Entry 1QVF (X-ray diffraction, 3.10 A resolution); this record covers chains 0 and A of the 31 polymer chains in the assembly.

# Chain 0
Molecule: 23S ribosomal RNA
Source organism: Haloarcula marismortui
Sequence (2922 nucleotides; row label = number of the first residue in the row):
     2 UUGGCUACUA UGCCAGCUGG UGGAUUGCUC GGCUCAGGCG CUGAUGAAGG ACGUGCCAAG
    62 CUGCGAUAAG CCAUGGGGAG CCGCACGGAG GCGAAGAACC AUGGAUUUCC GAAUGAGAAU
   122 CUCUCUAACA AUUGCUUCGC GCAAUGAGGA ACCCCGAGAA CUGAAACAUC UCAGUAUCGG
   182 GAGGAACAGA AAACGCAAUG UGAUGUCGUU AGUAACCGCG AGUGAACGCG AUACAGCCCA
   242 AACCGAAGCC CUCACGGGCA AUGUGGUGUC AGGGCUACCU CUCAUCAGCC GACCGUCUCG
   302 ACGAAGUCUC UUGGAACAGA GCGUGAUACA GGGUGACAAC CCCGUACUCG AGACCAGUAC
   362 GACGUGCGGU AGUGCCAGAG UAGCGGGGGU UGGAUAUCCC UCGCGAAUAA CGCAGGCAUC
   422 GACUGCGAAG GCUAAACACA ACCUGAGACC GAUAGUGAAC AAGUAGUGUG AACGAACGCU
   482 GCAAAGUACC CUCAGAAGGG AGGCGAAAUA GAGCAUGAAA UCAGUUGGCG AUCGAGCGAC
   542 AGGGCAUACA AGGUCCCUCG ACGAAUGACC GACGCGCGAG CGUCCAGUAA GACUCACGGG
   602 AAGCCGAUGU UCUGUCGUAC GUUUUGAAAA ACGAGCCAGG GAGUGUGUCU GCAUGGCAAG
   662 UCUAACCGGA GUAUCCGGGG AGGCACAGGG AAACCGACAU GGCCGCAGGG CUUUGCCCGA
   722 GGGCCGCCGU CUUCAAGGGC GGGGAGCCAU GUGGACACGA CCCGAAUCCG GACGAUCUAC
   782 GCAUGGACAA GAUGAAGCGU GCCGAAAGGC ACGUGGAAGU CUGUUAGAGU UGGUGUCCUA
   842 CAAUACCCUC UCGUGAUCUA UGUGUAGGGG UGAAAGGCCC AUCGAGUCCG GCAACAGCUG
   902 GUUCCAAUCG AAACAUGUCG AAGCAUGACC UCCGCCGAGG UAGUCUGUGA GGUAGAGCGA
   962 CCGAUUGGUG UGUCCGCCUC CGAGAGGAGU CGGCACACCU GUCAAACUCC AAACUUACAG
  1022 ACGCCGUUUG ACGCGGGGAU UCCGGUGCGC GGGGUAAGCC UGUGUACCAG GAGGGGAACA
  1082 ACCCAGAGAU AGGUUAAGGU CCCCAAGUGU GGAUUAAGUG UAAUCCUCUG AAGGUGGUCU
  1142 CGAGCCCUAG ACAGCCGGGA GGUGAGCUUA GAAGCAGCUA CCCUCUAAGA AAAGCGUAAC
  1202 AGCUUACCGG CCGAGGUUUG AGGCGCCCAA AAUGAUCGGG ACUCAAAUCC ACCACCGAGA
  1262 CCUGUCCGUA CCACUCAUAC UGGUAAUCGA GUAGAUUGGC GCUCUAAUUG GAUGGAAGUA
  1322 GGGGUGAAAA CUCCUAUGGA CCGAUUAGUG ACGAAAAUCC UGGCCAUAGU AGCAGCGAUA
  1382 GUCGGGUGAG AACCCCGACG GCCUAAUGGA UAAGGGUUCC UCAGCACUGC UGAUCAGCUG
  1442 AGGGUUAGCC GGUCCUAAGU CAUACCGCAA CUCGACUAUG ACGAAAUGGG AAACGGGUUA
  1502 AUAUUCCCGU GCCACUAUGC AGUGAAAGUU GACGCCCUGG GGUCGAUCAC GCUGGGCAUU
  1562 CGCCCAGUCG AACCGUCCAA CUCCGUGGAA GCCGUAAUGG CAGGAAGCGG ACGAACGGCG
  1622 GCAUAGGGAA ACGUGAUUCA ACCUGGGGCC CAUGAAAAGA CGAGCAUAGU GUCCGUACCG
  1682 AGAACCGACA CAGGUGUCCA UGGCGGCGAA AGCCAAGGCC UGUCGGGAGC AACCAACGUU
  1742 AGGGAAUUCG GCAAGUUAGU CCCGUACCUU CGGAAGAAGG GAUGCCUGCU CCGGAACGGA
  1802 GCAGGUCGCA GUGACUCGGA AGCUCGGACU GUCUAGUAAC AACAUAGGUG ACCGCAAAUC
  1862 CGCAAGGACU CGUACGGUCA CUGAAUCCUG CCCAGUGCAG GUAUCUGAAC ACCUCGUACA
  1922 AGAGGACGAA GGACCUGUCA ACGGCGGGGG UAACUAUGAC CCUCUUAAGG UAGCGUAGUA
  1982 CCUUGCCGCA UCAGUAGCGG CUUGCAUGAA UGGAUUAACC AGAGCUUCAC UGUCCCAACG
  2042 UUGGGCCCGG UGAACUGUAC AUUCCAGUGC GGAGUCUGGA GACACCCAGG GGGAAGCGAA
  2102 GACCCUAUGG AGCUUUACUG CAGGCUGUCG CUGAGACGUG GUCGCCGAUG UGCAGCAUAG
  2162 GUAGGAGACA CUACACAGGU ACCCGCGCUA GCGGGCCACC GAGUCAACAG UGAAAUACUA
  2222 CCCGUCGGUG ACUGCGACUC UCACUCCGGG AGGAGGACAC CGAUAGCCGG GCAGUUUGAC
  2282 UGGGGCGGUA CGCGCUCGAA AAGAUAUCGA GCGCGCCCUA UGGCUAUCUC AGCCGGGACA
  2342 GAGACCCGGC GAAGAGUGCA AGAGCAAAAG AUAGCUUGAC AGUGUUCUUC CCAACGAGGA
  2402 ACGCUGACGC GAAAGCGUGG UCUAGCGAAC CAAUUAGCCU GCUUGAUGCG GGCAAUUGAU
  2462 GACAGAAAAG CUACCCUAGG GAUAACAGAG UCGUCACUCG CAAGAGCACA UAUCGACCGA
  2522 GUGGCUUGCU ACCUCGAUGU CGGUUCCCUC CAUCCUGCCC GUGCAGAAGC GGGCAAGGGU
  2582 GAGGUUGUUC GCCUAUUAAA GGAGGUCGUG AGCUGGGUUU AGACCGUCGU GAGACAGGUC
  2642 GGCUGCUAUC UACUGGGUGU GUAAUGGUGU CUGACAAGAA CGACCGUAUA GUACGAGAGG
  2702 AACUACGGUU GGUGGCCACU GGUGUACCGG UUGUUCGAGA GAGCACGUGC CGGGUAGCCA
  2762 CGCCACACGG GGUAAGAGCU GAACGCAUCU AAGCUCGAAA CCCACUUGGA AAAGAGACAC
  2822 CGCCGAGGUC CCGCGUACAA GACGCGGUCG AUAGACUCGG GGUGUGCGCG UCGAGGUAAC
  2882 GAGACGUUAA GCCCACGAGC ACUAACAGAC CAAAGCCAUC AU
Unresolved in the structure: 2-9, 126-127, 715, 971-998, 1560, 1952-1963, 2137-2236, 2339-2343, 2665-2666, 2915-2923
Metal / ion sites: Mg2+ site 1 near G28 (its only coordinating residue here); Na+ site 1: C40, G41; Na+ site 2: G56, A59, G61; Na+ site 3 near U108 (its only coordinating residue here); Mg2+ site 2 near U115 (its only coordinating residue here); Na+ site 4: C141, G142; Na+ site 5 near U146 (its only coordinating residue here); Mg2+ site 3: C162, U2276; K+ site 1: C162, U163, U172; Mg2+ site 4: A165, A167, C168; Na+ site 6: A165, A166, A167; Mg2+ site 5: A166, G219; 63 more Na+ sites not listed; 98 more Mg2+ sites not listed; 1 more K+ sites not listed

# Chain A
Name: 50S ribosomal protein L2P
Source organism: Haloarcula marismortui
Reference sequence: P20276 (RL2_HALMA); numbering as in UniProt (aligned over 1-239)
Chain sequence (239 residues; each row starts with the number of its first residue):
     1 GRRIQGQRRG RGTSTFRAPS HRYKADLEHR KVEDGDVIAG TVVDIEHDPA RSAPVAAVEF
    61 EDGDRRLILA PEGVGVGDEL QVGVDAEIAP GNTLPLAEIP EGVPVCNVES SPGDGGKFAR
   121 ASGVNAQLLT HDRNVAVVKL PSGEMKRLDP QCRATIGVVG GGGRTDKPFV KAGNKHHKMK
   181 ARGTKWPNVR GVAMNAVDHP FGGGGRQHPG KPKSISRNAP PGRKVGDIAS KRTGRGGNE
Unresolved in the structure: 238-239
Metal / ion sites: Mg2+ site 1: Asp-26 (shared with G1873(0) of chain 0); Mg2+ site 2: Asn-188 (shared with A1845(0), U1846(0), G1884(0) of chain 0); Na+: Phe-201, His-208; Mg2+ site 3: Gln-207 (shared with U1883(0), U2012(0) of chain 0)

# Chain 0 / chain A interface
Residue-residue contacts (257):
  C781(0) / Thr-15(A)  hydrogen bond to the sugar
  G782(0) / Ser-14(A)  hydrogen bond to the sugar
  G782(0) / Thr-15(A)  hydrogen bond to the sugar
  C783(0) / Ser-14(A)  sugar contact
  C783(0) / His-21(A)  hydrogen bond to the phosphate
  C783(0) / Arg-22(A)  phosphate contact
  C783(0) / Lys-180(A)  phosphate contact
  A784(0) / His-21(A)  salt bridge to the phosphate
  A784(0) / Arg-22(A)  salt bridge to the phosphate
  G820(0) / Lys-171(A)  salt bridge to the phosphate
  G820(0) / Ala-172(A)  hydrogen bond to the base
  G820(0) / Gly-173(A)  hydrogen bond to the base
  A857(0) / Ala-172(A)  base contact
  A857(0) / Gly-173(A)  phosphate contact
  A857(0) / His-176(A)  sugar contact
  A857(0) / His-177(A)  salt bridge to the phosphate
  A857(0) / Trp-186(A)  base contact
  G865(0) / Arg-17(A)  sugar contact
  U866(0) / Arg-11(A)  hydrogen bond to the phosphate
  U866(0) / Thr-13(A)  sugar contact
  A867(0) / Arg-11(A)  salt bridge to the phosphate
  G870(0) / Arg-3(A)  salt bridge to the phosphate
  G871(0) / Arg-2(A)  hydrogen bond to the base
  G871(0) / Arg-3(A)  salt bridge to the phosphate
  G871(0) / Arg-8(A)  salt bridge to the phosphate
  G871(0) / Arg-11(A)  hydrogen bond to the phosphate
  U872(0) / Arg-2(A)  hydrogen bond to the base
  U872(0) / Arg-8(A)  hydrogen bond to the base
  U872(0) / Thr-13(A)  hydrogen bond to the phosphate
  U872(0) / Phe-16(A)  phosphate contact
  G873(0) / Arg-2(A)  base contact
  G873(0) / Arg-8(A)  hydrogen bond to the base
  G873(0) / Thr-15(A)  phosphate contact
  G873(0) / Lys-185(A)  salt bridge to the phosphate
  G873(0) / Asp-198(A)  hydrogen bond to the base
  A874(0) / Lys-185(A)  salt bridge to the phosphate
  A874(0) / Pro-187(A)  sugar contact
  A874(0) / Val-189(A)  sugar contact
  A875(0) / Val-189(A)  base contact
  A875(0) / Ala-193(A)  hydrogen bond to the sugar
  A875(0) / Met-194(A)  base contact
  A875(0) / Asp-198(A)  base contact
  G877(0) / Asn-195(A)  hydrogen bond to the sugar
  G877(0) / Val-197(A)  base contact
  G878(0) / Arg-2(A)  hydrogen bond to the base
  C879(0) / Arg-2(A)  base contact
  A886(0) / Gly-1(A)  hydrogen bond to the base
  A886(0) / Arg-2(A)  base contact
  G1460(0) / Arg-17(A)  salt bridge to the phosphate
  C1652(0) / Ser-52(A)  hydrogen bond to the phosphate
  C1652(0) / Arg-164(A)  hydrogen bond to the base
  C1652(0) / Thr-165(A)  base contact
  C1652(0) / Lys-167(A)  hydrogen bond to the base
  C1652(0) / Phe-169(A)  stacking on the base
  C1652(0) / Lys-178(A)  hydrogen bond to the base
  A1653(0) / His-47(A)  salt bridge to the phosphate
  A1653(0) / Ser-52(A)  hydrogen bond to the phosphate
  A1653(0) / His-177(A)  stacking on the base
  A1653(0) / Lys-178(A)  sugar contact
  U1654(0) / Lys-24(A)  sugar contact
  U1654(0) / His-47(A)  stacking on the base
  U1654(0) / Pro-49(A)  phosphate contact
  C1844(0) / Arg-190(A)  salt bridge to the phosphate
  C1844(0) / Ala-193(A)  sugar contact
  C1844(0) / Gln-207(A)  hydrogen bond to the phosphate
  A1845(0) / Pro-187(A)  phosphate contact
  A1845(0) / Asn-188(A)  phosphate contact
  A1845(0) / Val-189(A)  phosphate contact
  A1845(0) / Arg-190(A)  salt bridge to the phosphate
  U1846(0) / Ala-172(A)  hydrogen bond to the sugar
  U1846(0) / Trp-186(A)  sugar contact
  U1846(0) / Pro-187(A)  phosphate contact
  U1846(0) / Asn-188(A)  hydrogen bond to the phosphate
  A1847(0) / Phe-169(A)  hydrogen bond to the phosphate
  A1847(0) / Val-170(A)  hydrogen bond to the sugar
  A1847(0) / Lys-171(A)  sugar contact
  A1847(0) / Lys-175(A)  salt bridge to the phosphate
  A1847(0) / Trp-186(A)  hydrogen bond to the phosphate
  G1848(0) / Pro-168(A)  phosphate contact
  G1848(0) / Phe-169(A)  hydrogen bond to the phosphate
  U1850(0) / Arg-235(A)  hydrogen bond to the phosphate
  G1851(0) / Gly-226(A)  base contact
  G1851(0) / Asp-227(A)  hydrogen bond to the base
  G1851(0) / Thr-233(A)  sugar contact
  G1851(0) / Gly-234(A)  sugar contact
  G1851(0) / Arg-235(A)  salt bridge to the phosphate
  A1852(0) / Asp-227(A)  sugar contact
  A1852(0) / Ile-228(A)  hydrogen bond to the sugar
  A1852(0) / Ser-230(A)  phosphate contact
  A1852(0) / Lys-231(A)  phosphate contact
  A1852(0) / Arg-232(A)  sugar contact
  C1853(0) / Arg-217(A)  hydrogen bond to the sugar
  C1853(0) / Ile-228(A)  sugar contact
  C1853(0) / Ala-229(A)  sugar contact
  C1853(0) / Lys-231(A)  salt bridge to the phosphate
  C1854(0) / Lys-231(A)  salt bridge to the phosphate
  G1855(0) / Phe-118(A)  base contact
  G1855(0) / Leu-140(A)  base contact
  G1855(0) / Pro-141(A)  base contact
  G1855(0) / Ser-142(A)  hydrogen bond to the base
  G1855(0) / Glu-144(A)  hydrogen bond to the sugar
  G1855(0) / Lys-146(A)  hydrogen bond to the sugar
  C1856(0) / Lys-146(A)  salt bridge to the phosphate
  A1857(0) / Ser-110(A)  hydrogen bond to the phosphate
  A1857(0) / Lys-117(A)  salt bridge to the phosphate
  A1859(0) / Arg-217(A)  hydrogen bond to the phosphate
  U1860(0) / Arg-9(A)  hydrogen bond to the base
  U1860(0) / Arg-217(A)  salt bridge to the phosphate
  U1860(0) / Lys-224(A)  salt bridge to the phosphate
  U1860(0) / Ile-228(A)  sugar contact
  C1861(0) / Gly-6(A)  hydrogen bond to the sugar
  C1861(0) / Gln-7(A)  sugar contact
  C1861(0) / Gly-10(A)  hydrogen bond to the sugar
  C1861(0) / Pro-221(A)  phosphate contact
  C1861(0) / Lys-224(A)  salt bridge to the phosphate
  C1862(0) / Arg-3(A)  phosphate contact
  C1862(0) / Gln-7(A)  hydrogen bond to the phosphate
  C1862(0) / Gly-10(A)  sugar contact
  C1862(0) / Arg-11(A)  sugar contact
  C1862(0) / Pro-221(A)  phosphate contact
  G1863(0) / Arg-3(A)  salt bridge to the phosphate
  G1868(0) / Gly-10(A)  hydrogen bond to the base
  A1869(0) / Arg-9(A)  base contact
  A1869(0) / Gly-10(A)  sugar contact
  A1869(0) / Gly-12(A)  sugar contact
  A1869(0) / Arg-17(A)  phosphate contact
  C1870(0) / Arg-9(A)  hydrogen bond to the sugar
  C1870(0) / Phe-16(A)  sugar contact
  C1870(0) / Arg-17(A)  phosphate contact
  C1870(0) / Ala-18(A)  hydrogen bond to the phosphate
  C1870(0) / Gly-183(A)  phosphate contact
  U1871(0) / Ala-18(A)  phosphate contact
  U1871(0) / Gly-183(A)  hydrogen bond to the phosphate
  C1872(0) / Ser-20(A)  hydrogen bond to the phosphate
  C1872(0) / Tyr-23(A)  phosphate contact
  C1872(0) / Lys-24(A)  base contact
  C1872(0) / Ala-25(A)  hydrogen bond to the sugar
  C1872(0) / Asp-26(A)  hydrogen bond to the base
  G1873(0) / Asp-26(A)  phosphate contact
  G1873(0) / Leu-27(A)  phosphate contact
  G1873(0) / Arg-51(A)  phosphate contact
  G1873(0) / Arg-120(A)  salt bridge to the phosphate
  U1874(0) / Arg-51(A)  salt bridge to the phosphate
  U1874(0) / Lys-117(A)  hydrogen bond to the sugar
  U1874(0) / Phe-118(A)  sugar contact
  U1874(0) / Ala-119(A)  hydrogen bond to the sugar
  U1874(0) / Arg-120(A)  salt bridge to the phosphate
  U1874(0) / Ala-121(A)  phosphate contact
  A1875(0) / Ala-119(A)  hydrogen bond to the phosphate
  A1875(0) / Arg-120(A)  hydrogen bond to the phosphate
  A1875(0) / Ala-121(A)  hydrogen bond to the phosphate
  A1875(0) / Val-124(A)  phosphate contact
  A1875(0) / Pro-141(A)  sugar contact
  A1875(0) / Ser-142(A)  sugar contact
  C1876(0) / Ala-121(A)  sugar contact
  C1876(0) / Ser-122(A)  hydrogen bond to the sugar
  C1876(0) / Gly-123(A)  hydrogen bond to the base
  C1876(0) / Val-124(A)  base contact
  C1876(0) / Pro-141(A)  phosphate contact
  C1876(0) / Gly-162(A)  base contact
  C1876(0) / Gly-163(A)  hydrogen bond to the base
  C1876(0) / Arg-164(A)  hydrogen bond to the sugar
  C1876(0) / Thr-165(A)  hydrogen bond to the sugar
  G1877(0) / Arg-164(A)  salt bridge to the phosphate
  G1878(0) / Arg-182(A)  salt bridge to the phosphate
  G1878(0) / Thr-184(A)  phosphate contact
  U1879(0) / Arg-9(A)  hydrogen bond to the phosphate
  U1879(0) / Gly-183(A)  phosphate contact
  U1879(0) / Thr-184(A)  hydrogen bond to the phosphate
  C1880(0) / Gly-6(A)  phosphate contact
  C1880(0) / Arg-9(A)  salt bridge to the phosphate
  C1880(0) / Val-225(A)  sugar contact
  C1880(0) / Gly-226(A)  hydrogen bond to the sugar
  A1881(0) / His-199(A)  salt bridge to the phosphate
  A1881(0) / Phe-201(A)  phosphate contact
  A1881(0) / Lys-213(A)  sugar contact
  A1881(0) / Val-225(A)  phosphate contact
  A1881(0) / Gly-226(A)  sugar contact
  C1882(0) / Arg-190(A)  phosphate contact
  C1882(0) / Gly-191(A)  hydrogen bond to the phosphate
  C1882(0) / Val-192(A)  hydrogen bond to the phosphate
  C1882(0) / Phe-201(A)  phosphate contact
  C1882(0) / Lys-213(A)  sugar contact
  U1883(0) / Arg-190(A)  salt bridge to the phosphate
  G1884(0) / Arg-190(A)  base contact
  G1898(0) / Pro-212(A)  sugar contact
  G1898(0) / Ser-214(A)  hydrogen bond to the sugar
  C1899(0) / Ser-214(A)  sugar contact
  C1899(0) / Ile-215(A)  sugar contact
  C1899(0) / Ser-216(A)  sugar contact
  C1899(0) / Ala-229(A)  sugar contact
  C1899(0) / Ser-230(A)  hydrogen bond to the sugar
  A1900(0) / Ser-216(A)  phosphate contact
  A1900(0) / Arg-217(A)  hydrogen bond to the phosphate
  A1900(0) / Ala-229(A)  sugar contact
  A1900(0) / Ser-230(A)  sugar contact
  A1900(0) / Lys-231(A)  sugar contact
  G1938(0) / Lys-231(A)  hydrogen bond to the base
  U1939(0) / Arg-232(A)  hydrogen bond to the phosphate
  U1939(0) / Thr-233(A)  hydrogen bond to the sugar
  U1939(0) / Gly-236(A)  phosphate contact
  U1939(0) / Gly-237(A)  phosphate contact
  C1940(0) / Thr-233(A)  sugar contact
  C1940(0) / Gly-234(A)  sugar contact
  C1940(0) / Gly-236(A)  hydrogen bond to the phosphate
  A1941(0) / Arg-235(A)  base contact
  A1941(0) / Gly-236(A)  phosphate contact
  A1942(0) / Pro-212(A)  base contact
  A1942(0) / Lys-213(A)  salt bridge to the phosphate
  A1942(0) / Asp-227(A)  sugar contact
  A1942(0) / Thr-233(A)  hydrogen bond to the sugar
  A1942(0) / Gly-234(A)  hydrogen bond to the phosphate
  C1943(0) / Pro-209(A)  phosphate contact
  C1943(0) / Gly-210(A)  sugar contact
  C1943(0) / Lys-211(A)  sugar contact
  C1943(0) / Pro-212(A)  sugar contact
  G1944(0) / His-208(A)  salt bridge to the phosphate
  G1944(0) / Pro-209(A)  phosphate contact
  U2012(0) / Gln-207(A)  hydrogen bond to the sugar
  C2114(0) / Gly-1(A)  hydrogen bond to the phosphate
  C2114(0) / Ala-196(A)  phosphate contact
  C2114(0) / Val-197(A)  phosphate contact
  U2115(0) / Ala-196(A)  phosphate contact
  U2116(0) / Lys-211(A)  salt bridge to the phosphate
  A2123(0) / Pro-220(A)  base contact
  G2124(0) / Asn-218(A)  hydrogen bond to the base
  G2124(0) / Pro-221(A)  sugar contact
  G2125(0) / Asn-218(A)  hydrogen bond to the sugar
  C2126(0) / Asn-218(A)  sugar contact
  C2248(0) / Ser-111(A)  hydrogen bond to the sugar
  C2248(0) / Pro-112(A)  hydrogen bond to the sugar
  G2249(0) / Gly-113(A)  sugar contact
  G2250(0) / Lys-31(A)  salt bridge to the phosphate
  G2250(0) / Glu-33(A)  base contact
  G2254(0) / Asp-149(A)  sugar contact
  A2255(0) / Asp-149(A)  sugar contact
  G2270(0) / Arg-223(A)  hydrogen bond to the phosphate
  G2271(0) / Arg-223(A)  salt bridge to the phosphate
  G2272(0) / Pro-220(A)  base contact
  G2272(0) / Pro-221(A)  sugar contact
  G2272(0) / Gly-222(A)  sugar contact
  G2272(0) / Arg-223(A)  salt bridge to the phosphate
  C2273(0) / Gly-1(A)  hydrogen bond to the phosphate
  C2625(0) / Gly-205(A)  phosphate contact
  C2625(0) / Gln-207(A)  phosphate contact
  C2626(0) / Arg-206(A)  phosphate contact
  C2629(0) / Arg-206(A)  base contact
  G2630(0) / Arg-206(A)  hydrogen bond to the base
  G2630(0) / His-208(A)  base contact
  U2631(0) / Gly-210(A)  sugar contact
  G2632(0) / His-208(A)  phosphate contact
  G2632(0) / Gly-210(A)  sugar contact
  A2633(0) / Gly-203(A)  phosphate contact
  A2633(0) / Gly-204(A)  hydrogen bond to the phosphate
  G2634(0) / Gly-203(A)  phosphate contact
  G2634(0) / Gly-204(A)  hydrogen bond to the phosphate
  G2634(0) / Gly-205(A)  hydrogen bond to the base
Also at the interface, not in a pair above, chain 0 (101 interface residues in all): U858, A876, A1459, C1651, G1655, A1843, A2274, U2628
Also at the interface, not in a pair above, chain A (126 interface residues in all): Gln-5, Val-32, Ala-50, Asp-114, Gly-161, Asn-174, Ala-181, Pro-200, Gly-202

# Summary
The interface between chain 0 and chain A involves 101 residues on one side and 126 on the other, with 86
hydrogen bonds, 38 salt bridges and 3 aromatic stacking contacts. Among the polar pairs are
G820(0)/Ala-172(A), G820(0)/Gly-173(A) and G871(0)/Arg-2(A).
Here chain 0 is 23S ribosomal RNA and chain A is 50S ribosomal protein L2P, both from Haloarcula marismortui.
Entry 1QVF (Structure of a deacylated tRNA minihelix bound to the E site of the large ribosomal subunit ...)
was determined by X-ray diffraction (same publication as 1QVG).
